4QAJ - chain A; structure by X-ray diffraction, 1.50 A resolution.

== Chain A ==
Molecule: Peptidyl-tRNA hydrolase
Organism: Pseudomonas aeruginosa
Notes: EC 3.1.1.29
UniProt: Q9HVC3 (PTH_PSEAE); residues 1-194 here = UniProt positions 1-194
Chain sequence (194 residues; numbered 1 to 194; the number before each row is that of its first residue):
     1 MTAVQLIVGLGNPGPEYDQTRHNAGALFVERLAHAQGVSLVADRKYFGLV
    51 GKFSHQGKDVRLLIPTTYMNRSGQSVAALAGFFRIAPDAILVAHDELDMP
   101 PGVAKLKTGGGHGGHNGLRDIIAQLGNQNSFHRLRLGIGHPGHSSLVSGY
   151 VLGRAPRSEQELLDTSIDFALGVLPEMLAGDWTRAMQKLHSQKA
UniProt features mapped onto this chain:
  - active site: His22 (Proton acceptor)
  - binding site (tRNA): Tyr17, Tyr68, Asn70, Asn116
  - site: Asn12 (Discriminates between blocked and unblocked aminoacyl-tRNA), Asp95 (Stabilizes the basic form of H active site to accept a proton)

== Summary ==
From UniProt: active-site residue His22 and 4 tRNA-binding residues.
Chain A is Peptidyl-tRNA hydrolase (Pseudomonas aeruginosa); the structure, Crystal structure of Peptidyl-tRNA
hydrolase from Pseudomonas aeruginosa at 1.5 Angstrom resolution, was determined by X-ray diffraction (same
publication as 4QD3, 4QBK, 4JC4 and 4FNO).
